PDB entry 5BQE | X-ray diffraction, 2.30 A resolution | chains A and C of the 3 polymer chains in the assembly

== Chain A ==
Molecule: Norrin
From: Homo sapiens
Reference sequence: Q00604 (NDP_HUMAN); numbering as in UniProt (aligned over 25-133)
Chain sequence (122 residues; each row starts with the number of its first residue):
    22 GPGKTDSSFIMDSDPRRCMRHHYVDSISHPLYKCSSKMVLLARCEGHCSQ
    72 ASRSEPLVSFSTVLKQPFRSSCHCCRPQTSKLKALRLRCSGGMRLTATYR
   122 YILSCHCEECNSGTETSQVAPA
Unresolved in the structure: 22-32, 134-143
Disulfide bonds: Cys39-Cys96, Cys55-Cys110, Cys65-Cys126, Cys69-Cys128
Sequence notes: expression tag (22-24, 134-143)
Residues lining bound ligands: 2-(2-methoxyethoxy)ethanol (PG0): Leu103, Thr119, Tyr120, Arg121
Curated features (UniProtKB/Swiss-Prot):
  - natural variant: Arg38 (R38C: In ND and EVR2), Cys39 (C39R: In ND), Arg41 (R41K: In EVR2; R41S: In persistent fetal vasculature syndrome), His42 (H42R: In EVR2), His43 (H43Q: In ND; H43R: In ND), Tyr44 (Y44C: In ND), Val45 (V45E: In ND; V45M: In ND), Lys54 (K54N: In EVR2), Cys55 (C55R: In ND), Lys58 (K58N: In ND and EVR2), Val60 (V60E: In ND), Leu61 (L61F: In ND; L61I: In EVR2; L61P: In ND), 30 further natural variant entries in UniProt
  - mutagenesis: Cys95 (C95A: Impairs oligomerization)
Reported in the primary citation:
  - disease-associated variants - V45E, L61P/A63D: abolished binding to Frizzled-4 (chain C)
  - mutagenesis - L52N/K54S, R107E/R109E/R115L, M114N/L116S: unchanged binding to Frizzled-4 (chain C)
  - mutagenesis - R107E/R109E/R115L: decreased binding to heparin
  - mutagenesis - R107E/R109E/R115L: abolished signaling
  - mutagenesis - R107E/R109E/R115L: unchanged binding to Lrp6P1E1P2E2
  - disease-associated variants - K58N, R121W: decreased signaling
  - disease-associated variants - K58N, R121W: unchanged binding to Frizzled-4 (chain C)
  - disease-associated variants - R121W: unchanged binding to heparin
  - disease-associated variants - R121W: decreased stability (proposed by the authors, not directly observed)
  - mutagenesis - H43N/V45T, L61N/A63S: abolished binding to Frizzled-4 (chain C)
  - mutagenesis - R38E/R41S/H43E/K102E/K104E, R41E/H43E: decreased binding to Frizzled-4 (chain C)

== Chain C ==
Molecule: Frizzled-4
From: Homo sapiens
Reference sequence: Q9ULV1 (FZD4_HUMAN); numbering as in UniProt (aligned over 42-179)
Chain sequence (149 residues; each row starts with the number of its first residue):
    39 DTGERRCDPIRISMCQNLGYNVTKMPNLVGHELQTDAELQLTTFTPLIQY
    89 GCSSQLQFFLCSVYVPMCTEKINIPIGPCGGMCLSVKRRCEPVLKEFGFA
   139 WPESLNCSKFPPQNDHNHMCMEGPGDEEVPLPHKTPIQPGEGTLEVLFQ
Unresolved in the structure: 39-42, 165-187
Disulfide bonds: Cys45-Cys106, Cys53-Cys99, Cys90-Cys128, Cys117-Cys158, Cys121-Cys145
Glycans and other covalent adducts: N-acetylglucosamine (NAG) linked to Asn144
Modified positions: Lys62 (N-dimethyl-lysine; MLY); Lys125 (N-dimethyl-lysine; MLY)
Sequence notes: expression tag (39-41, 180-187)
Residues lining bound ligands: 2-(2-methoxyethoxy)ethanol (PG0): Gln93, Cys117, Gly119, Met120, Ser123, Pro150, Glu160, Gly161, Pro162, Gly163
Curated features (UniProtKB/Swiss-Prot):
  - glycosylation (N-linked (GlcNAc...) asparagine): Asn59, Asn144
  - natural variant: His69 (H69Y: In EVR1), Met105 (M105T: In EVR1; M105V: In EVR1), Ile114 (I114T: In EVR1), Met157 (M157V: In EVR1)
Reported in the primary citation:
  - post-translational modification sites: Asn59, Asn144
  - specificity-determining residues: Asn55, Lys109, Asn152, Glu160 (proposed by the authors, not directly observed)

== Interface between chain A and chain C ==
Pairs across the interface (39):
  Asp33(A) - Ser51(C)  hydrogen bond
  Ser34(A) - Asn55(C)  hydrogen bond (backbone-side chain)
  Ser34(A) - Leu56(C)
  Pro36(A) - Asn55(C)
  Arg38(A) - Asn55(C)  hydrogen bond (side chain-backbone)
  Arg38(A) - Leu56(C)
  Met40(A) - Asn55(C)
  Met40(A) - Leu56(C)
  Met40(A) - Gly57(C)
  Arg41(A) - Leu56(C)
  Arg41(A) - Gly57(C)
  Arg41(A) - Glu160(C)  hydrogen bond (side chain-backbone)
  Arg41(A) - Gly161(C)
  His42(A) - Gly57(C)
  His43(A) - Gly57(C)  hydrogen bond (backbone-backbone)
  His43(A) - Phe96(C)
  His43(A) - Met105(C)
  His43(A) - Met159(C)
  Tyr44(A) - Met105(C)  hydrophobic
  Val45(A) - Thr107(C)
  Val45(A) - Lys109(C)
  Val45(A) - Met157(C)  hydrophobic
  Lys58(A) - His154(C)
  Met59(A) - His154(C)
  Met59(A) - Met157(C)
  Val60(A) - Met157(C)
  Leu61(A) - Met105(C)  hydrophobic
  Leu61(A) - Ile114(C)  hydrophobic
  Leu61(A) - Asn152(C)  hydrogen bond (backbone-side chain)
  Leu61(A) - Met157(C)
  Leu61(A) - Cys158(C)
  Leu61(A) - Met159(C)  hydrophobic
  Lys102(A) - Glu160(C)  salt bridge
  Lys104(A) - Asn152(C)
  Tyr122(A) - Asn152(C)
  Tyr122(A) - Met159(C)
  Tyr122(A) - Glu160(C)  hydrogen bond (side chain-backbone)
  Leu124(A) - Gly161(C)
  Leu124(A) - Pro162(C)
Other interface residues (no listed pair), chain A (21 interface residues in all): Asp46, Leu106, Ser125
Other interface residues (no listed pair), chain C (20 interface residues in all): Met52, Gln54, Gln95
The authors on this interface:
  - residue pairs: Lys109(C)-Asp46(A)
  - interface residues, chain A: Lys102(A), Lys104(A)

== In short ==
The interface between chain A and chain C involves 21 residues on one side and 20 on the other, with 7
hydrogen bonds and 1 salt bridge. Polar pairs include Lys102(A)-Glu160(C), Asp33(A)-Ser51(C) and
Ser34(A)-Asn55(C). The paper describes a contact between Lys109(C) and Asp46(A). The paper reports that V45E,
L61P/A63D and H43N/V45T of chain A, among others, abolish binding to Frizzled-4 (chain C); interface residues
Lys102(A) and Lys104(A); 11 substitutions were tested in all.
Here chain A is Norrin and chain C is Frizzled-4, both from Homo sapiens. Entry 5BQE (Crystal structure of
Norrin in complex with the cysteine-rich domain of Frizzled 4 -Methylated form) was determined by X-ray
diffraction (same publication as 5BPU and 5BQC).
